PDB entry 7YNV | X-ray diffraction, 1.39 A resolution | chain A

[Chain A]
Molecule: Lysozyme C
From: Gallus gallus
Notes: EC 3.2.1.17
Reference sequence: P00698 (LYSC_CHICK); residues 1-129 here correspond to UniProt positions 19-147 (UniProt number = residue number + 18)
Sequence (129 residues; row label = number of the first residue in the row):
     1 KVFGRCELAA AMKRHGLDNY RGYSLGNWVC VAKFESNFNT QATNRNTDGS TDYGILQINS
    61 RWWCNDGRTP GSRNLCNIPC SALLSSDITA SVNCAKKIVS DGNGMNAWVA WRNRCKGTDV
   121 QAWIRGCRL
Construct notes: variant Val31 (Ala49 in P00698)
Cystine bridges: Cys6-Cys127, Cys30-Cys115, Cys64-Cys80, Cys76-Cys94
Curated features (UniProtKB/Swiss-Prot):
  - active site: Glu35, Asp52
  - binding site (substrate): Asp101

[Overview]
From UniProt: active-site residues Glu35 and Asp52 and substrate-binding residue Asp101.
Chain A is Lysozyme C (Gallus gallus); the structure, Crystal structure of photolysed Hen Egg white LYSOZYME
introduced with O-(2-nitrobenzyl)-L-tyrosine, was determined by X-ray diffraction (same publication as 7YNU).
